Entry 8TME (electron microscopy, 3.10 A resolution); this record covers chains B and E of the 7 polymer chains in the assembly.

== Chain B (and E) ==
Molecule: Cobalt/magnesium transport protein CorA
Organism: Thermotoga maritima
Notes: chain E of this document is another copy of the same molecule, construct and numbering; everything in this record applies to it too
Reference sequence: Q9WZ31 (CORA_THEMA); residue numbers follow UniProt; this construct covers 1-351
Chain sequence (373 residues; row label = number of the first residue in the row; numbers below 1 keep their minus sign (Met-21 is residue -21)):
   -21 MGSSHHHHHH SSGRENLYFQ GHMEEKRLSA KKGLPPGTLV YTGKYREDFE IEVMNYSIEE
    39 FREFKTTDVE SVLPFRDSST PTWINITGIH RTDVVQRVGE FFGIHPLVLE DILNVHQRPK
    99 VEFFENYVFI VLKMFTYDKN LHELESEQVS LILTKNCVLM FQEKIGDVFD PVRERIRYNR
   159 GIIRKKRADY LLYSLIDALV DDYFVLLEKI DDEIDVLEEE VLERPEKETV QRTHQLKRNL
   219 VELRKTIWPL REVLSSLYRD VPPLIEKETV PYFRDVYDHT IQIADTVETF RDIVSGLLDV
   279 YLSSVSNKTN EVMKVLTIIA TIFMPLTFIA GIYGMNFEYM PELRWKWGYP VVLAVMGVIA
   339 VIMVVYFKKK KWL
Unresolved in the structure: -21 to 0 (chain E: -21 to 0, 351)
Sequence notes: initiating methionine (-21); expression tag (-20 to 0)
UniProt features mapped onto this chain:
  - motif: Gly312 to Asn314 (Probable selectivity filter)
  - site: Asn288 (Essential for ion permeation), Leu294 (Important for closing the ion permeation pathway in the closed state), Thr295 (Threonine that confers selectivity for Co(2+) transport)

== Interface between chain B and chain E ==
Residue-residue contacts - 10 pairs, chain B then chain E:
  Met1(B) - Asp253(E)
  Met1(B) - His257(E)
  Arg222(B) - Asp270(E)  salt bridge
  Trp226(B) - Glu266(E)
  Glu230(B) - Arg229(E)  salt bridge
  Glu230(B) - Arg237(E)  salt bridge
  Glu230(B) - Tyr255(E)
  Glu230(B) - Ile259(E)
  Arg237(B) - Ser233(E)
  Arg237(B) - Arg237(E)
Also at the interface, not in a pair above, chain B (9 interface residues in all): Lys223, Ser233, Asp238, Arg269
Also at the interface, not in a pair above, chain E (11 interface residues in all): Trp226, Thr267

== Overview ==
9 residues of chain B face 11 of chain E across their interface, with 3 salt bridges. Among the polar pairs
are Arg222(B)-Asp270(E), Glu230(B)-Arg229(E) and Glu230(B)-Arg237(E).
Chain B and chain E are both Cobalt/magnesium transport protein CorA (Thermotoga maritima); the structure,
Cryo-EM structure of CorA in complex with conformation-specific synthetic antibody C18 and 100 uM MgCl2, State
..., was determined by electron microscopy.
